6TYI - chains B and Z of the 7 polymer chains in the assembly; structure by electron microscopy, 3.30 A resolution.

[Chain B]
Molecule: Biopolymer transport protein ExbB
Source organism: Escherichia coli (strain K12)
UniProtKB: P0ABU7 (EXBB_ECOLI); residues 1-244 here = UniProt positions 1-244
Sequence (244 residues; numbered 1 to 244; the number before each row is that of its first residue):
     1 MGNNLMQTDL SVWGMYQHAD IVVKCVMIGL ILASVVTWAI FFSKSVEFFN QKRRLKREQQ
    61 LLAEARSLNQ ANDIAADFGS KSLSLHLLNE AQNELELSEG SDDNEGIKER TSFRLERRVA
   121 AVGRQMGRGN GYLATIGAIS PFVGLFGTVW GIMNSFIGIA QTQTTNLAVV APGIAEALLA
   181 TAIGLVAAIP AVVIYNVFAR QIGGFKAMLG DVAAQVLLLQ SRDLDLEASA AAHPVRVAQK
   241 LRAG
Disordered / not traced: 1-9, 235-244
Residues lining bound ligands:
  - phosphatidylethanolamine (PEV; (1S)-2-{[(2-aminoethoxy)(hydroxy)phosphoryl]oxy}-1-[(palmitoyloxy)methyl]ethyl stearate), molecule 1: C25, G29, Y132, T135, I139, V143
  - phosphatidylethanolamine (PEV), molecule 2: R128, G129, Y132
  - phosphatidylglycerol (PGT; (1S)-2-{[{[(2R)-2,3-dihydroxypropyl]oxy}(hydroxy)phosphoryl]oxy}-1-[(palmitoyloxy)methyl]ethyl stearate): V193, V197, R200, Q201

[Chain Z]
Molecule: Biopolymer transport protein ExbD
Source organism: Escherichia coli (strain K12)
UniProtKB: P0ABV2 (EXBD_ECOLI); residues 1-141 here = UniProt positions 1-141
Sequence (163 residues; row label = number of the first residue in the row):
     1 MAMHLNENLD DNGEMHDINV TPFIDVMLVL LIIFMVAAPL ATVDVKVNLP ASTSTPQPRP
    61 EKPVYLSVKA DNSMFIGNDP VTDETMITAL NALTEGKKDT TIFFRADKTV DYETLMKVMD
   121 TLHQAGYLKI GLVGEETAKA KENLYFQGNA GSGHHHHHHH HHH
Disordered / not traced: 1-11, 41-163
Sequence notes: expression tag (142-163)

[How chain B and chain Z interact]
Pairs across the interface (4; chain B residue first):
  F142(B) - N19(Z)
  L145(B) - F23(Z)  hydrophobic
  F156(B) - L30(Z)  hydrophobic
  F156(B) - F34(Z)  hydrophobic
Also at the interface, not in a pair above, chain B (4 interface residues in all): T165
Also at the interface, not in a pair above, chain Z (7 interface residues in all): T21, A37, A38

[Overview]
The interface between chain B and chain Z involves 4 residues on one side and 7 on the other. Ligands of chain
B: phosphatidylglycerol and phosphatidylethanolamine.
Here chain B is Biopolymer transport protein ExbB and chain Z is Biopolymer transport protein ExbD, both from
Escherichia coli (strain K12). Entry 6TYI (ExbB-ExbD complex in MSP1E3D1 nanodisc) was determined by electron
microscopy.
